PDB entry 1J21 | X-ray diffraction, 2.20 A resolution | chains C and D of the 4 polymer chains in the assembly

== Chain C (and D) ==
Name: Argininosuccinate Synthetase
Organism: Thermus thermophilus
Notes: EC 6.3.4.5; chain D of this document is another copy of the same molecule, construct and numbering; everything in this record applies to it too
UniProtKB: P59846 (ASSY_THET8); residue numbers follow UniProt; this construct covers 1-400
Chain sequence (400 residues; numbered 1 to 400; the number before each row is that of its first residue):
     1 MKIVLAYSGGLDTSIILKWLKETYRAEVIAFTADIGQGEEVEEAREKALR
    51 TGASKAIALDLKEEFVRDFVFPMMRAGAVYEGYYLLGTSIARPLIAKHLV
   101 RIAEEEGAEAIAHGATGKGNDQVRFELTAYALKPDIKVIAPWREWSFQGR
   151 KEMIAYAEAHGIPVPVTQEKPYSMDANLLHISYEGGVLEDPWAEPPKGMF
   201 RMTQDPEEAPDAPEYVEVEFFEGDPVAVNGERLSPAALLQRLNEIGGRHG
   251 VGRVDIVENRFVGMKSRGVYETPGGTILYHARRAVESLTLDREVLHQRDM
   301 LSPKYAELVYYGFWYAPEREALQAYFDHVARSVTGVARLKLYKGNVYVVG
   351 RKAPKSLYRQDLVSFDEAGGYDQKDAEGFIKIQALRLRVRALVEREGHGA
Disordered / not traced: 166-170, 360-369, 396-400
Small-molecule neighbours:
  - ATP (adenosine-5'-triphosphate): Ala6, Tyr7, Ser8, Gly9, Gly10, Leu11, Asp12, Thr13, Ile16, Phe31, Thr32, Ala33, Gln37, Arg92, Ile95, His113, Gly114, Ala115, Phe125, Met174, Asp175
  - citrulline (CIR): Tyr84, Thr88, Ser89, Arg92, Asn120, Asp121, Arg124, Ser173, Met174, Asp175, Ser182, Tyr183, Glu184, Glu258, Tyr270, Tyr310
Swiss-Prot annotation at these positions:
  - binding site (ATP): Ala6 to Ser14, Ala33, Gly114
  - binding site (L-citrulline): Tyr84, Ser89, Asn120, Arg124, Ser173, Ser182, Glu258, Tyr270
  - binding site (L-aspartate): Thr116, Asn120, Asp121

== Chain C / chain D interface ==
Residue-residue contacts (167):
  Tyr80(C) with His296(D), hydrogen bond
  Glu81(C) with Arg283(D), hydrogen bond (backbone-side chain); Leu295(D); His296(D), salt bridge
  Gly82(C) with Arg283(D)
  Tyr83(C) with His280(D), hydrogen bond; Arg283(D)
  Gly117(C) with Gln373(D), hydrogen bond (backbone-side chain); Ala376(D)
  Lys118(C) with Tyr371(D)
  Gln122(C) with Ala376(D)
  Glu126(C) with Ile380(D)
  Leu127(C) with Ala384(D), hydrophobic
  Tyr130(C) with Lys381(D); Ala384(D), hydrophobic; Arg388(D)
  Ala131(C) with Ala391(D)
  Pro134(C) with Arg388(D), hydrogen bond (backbone-side chain); Ala391(D); Leu392(D), hydrophobic
  Trp142(C) with Gln373(D)
  Arg143(C) with Gln373(D); Glu377(D), salt bridge; Ile380(D)
  Glu189(C) with Tyr358(D), hydrogen bond (backbone-side chain)
  Pro191(C) with Gly350(D); Arg351(D), hydrogen bond (backbone-backbone); Tyr358(D), hydrophobic
  Trp192(C) with Glu217(D); Val336(D), hydrophobic; Arg338(D); Gly350(D); Arg351(D); Lys352(D)
  Ala193(C) with Val349(D)
  Glu194(C) with Tyr215(D), hydrogen bond; Arg338(D), salt bridge; Lys340(D), salt bridge; Val349(D)
  Pro206(C) with Tyr342(D); Tyr347(D)
  Glu207(C) with Pro213(D); Lys340(D), salt bridge; Tyr342(D)
  Tyr215(C) with Glu194(D), hydrogen bond
  Glu217(C) with Trp192(D)
  Asp255(C) with Val348(D); Arg351(D), salt bridge
  Ile256(C) with Arg351(D)
  Val257(C) with Ser287(D); Arg351(D)
  Asn259(C) with Arg292(D); Leu295(D)
  Arg260(C) with Arg292(D), hydrogen bond (backbone-side chain)
  Phe261(C) with Arg292(D), hydrogen bond (backbone-side chain); Phe379(D), hydrophobic; Gln383(D)
  Val262(C) with Tyr371(D)
  Met264(C) with Tyr371(D)
  Lys265(C) with Ser287(D), hydrogen bond (side chain-backbone); Leu288(D); Leu290(D), hydrogen bond (side chain-backbone); Leu357(D); Tyr358(D)
  Ser266(C) with Tyr358(D)
  Arg267(C) with Val349(D); Arg351(D); Tyr358(D)
  His280(C) with Tyr83(D), hydrogen bond
  Arg283(C) with Glu81(D); Gly82(D); Tyr83(D)
  Ser287(C) with Val257(D); Lys265(D), hydrogen bond (backbone-side chain)
  Leu288(C) with Val257(D), hydrophobic; Lys265(D)
  Leu290(C) with Lys265(D), hydrogen bond (backbone-side chain)
  Arg292(C) with Asn259(D); Arg260(D), hydrogen bond (side chain-backbone); Phe261(D), hydrogen bond (side chain-backbone); Gly263(D); Tyr311(D), hydrogen bond
  Glu293(C) with Tyr311(D)
  Leu295(C) with Glu81(D); Asn259(D)
  His296(C) with Tyr80(D), hydrogen bond; Glu81(D), salt bridge; Glu307(D), salt bridge; Tyr311(D), hydrogen bond
  Met300(C) with Met300(D); Pro303(D), hydrophobic
  Pro303(C) with Met300(D), hydrophobic
  Glu307(C) with His296(D), salt bridge
  Tyr311(C) with Arg292(D); Glu293(D); His296(D), hydrogen bond
  Phe313(C) with Gln383(D); Arg386(D)
  Ala316(C) with Arg390(D)
  Pro317(C) with Arg386(D); Leu387(D); Arg390(D)
  Glu318(C) with Arg386(D), salt bridge
  Glu320(C) with Arg390(D), salt bridge
  Val336(C) with Trp192(D)
  Arg338(C) with Trp192(D)
  Lys340(C) with Glu194(D), salt bridge; Glu207(D), salt bridge
  Tyr342(C) with Pro206(D); Glu207(D)
  Lys343(C) with Tyr342(D); Lys343(D); Tyr347(D)
  Gly344(C) with Asn345(D), hydrogen bond (backbone-side chain); Tyr347(D)
  Asn345(C) with Gly344(D), hydrogen bond (side chain-backbone); Asn345(D)
  Tyr347(C) with Pro206(D); Lys343(D); Gly344(D)
  Val348(C) with Asp255(D)
  Val349(C) with Ala193(D); Glu194(D); Arg267(D)
  Gly350(C) with Pro191(D); Trp192(D)
  Arg351(C) with Pro191(D), hydrogen bond (side chain-backbone); Trp192(D); Asp255(D), salt bridge; Ile256(D); Val257(D); Arg267(D)
  Lys352(C) with Trp192(D)
  Leu357(C) with Lys265(D)
  Tyr358(C) with Glu189(D), hydrogen bond (side chain-backbone); Pro191(D); Lys265(D)
  Tyr371(C) with Gly117(D), hydrogen bond (side chain-backbone); Lys118(D); Val262(D)
  Gln373(C) with Arg143(D)
  Lys374(C) with Arg143(D)
  Ala376(C) with Gly117(D); Gln122(D)
  Glu377(C) with Arg143(D)
  Phe379(C) with Phe261(D), hydrophobic
  Ile380(C) with Gln122(D); Val123(D), hydrophobic; Glu126(D); Arg143(D)
  Lys381(C) with Tyr130(D)
  Gln383(C) with Leu127(D); Phe261(D); Phe313(D)
  Ala384(C) with Leu127(D); Tyr130(D), hydrophobic
  Arg386(C) with Phe313(D); Glu318(D), salt bridge
  Leu387(C) with Leu127(D); Pro317(D)
  Arg388(C) with Tyr130(D); Pro134(D), hydrogen bond (side chain-backbone)
  Arg390(C) with Pro317(D); Glu320(D), salt bridge
  Ala391(C) with Ala131(D); Pro134(D)
  Leu392(C) with Pro134(D), hydrophobic
Interface residues without a listed pair, chain C (92 interface residues in all): Val123, Asp135, Pro195, Pro213, Arg253, Gly263, Tyr279, Lys304, Tyr315
Interface residues without a listed pair, chain D (92 interface residues in all): Ile136, Trp142, Glu144, Arg253, Met264, Ser266, Tyr279, Asp299, Lys304, Tyr315, Ala316

== In short ==
Chain C and chain D each contribute 92 residues to their interface; the contacts include 28 hydrogen bonds and
16 salt bridges. Polar pairs include Glu81(C)-His296(D), Arg143(C)-Glu377(D) and Glu194(C)-Arg338(D). Ligands
of chain C: ATP and citrulline.
Chain C and chain D are both Argininosuccinate Synthetase (Thermus thermophilus); the structure, Crystal
Structure of Thermus thermophilus HB8 Argininosuccinate Synthetase in complex with ATP and citrulline, was
determined by X-ray diffraction, deposited together with 1J20 and 1KH3.
